8IBJ - chain A; structure by X-ray diffraction, 1.92 A resolution.

Chain A:
Name: PET hydrolase
Source organism: Caldimonas taiwanensis
Amino-acid sequence (270 residues; row label = number of the first residue in the row):
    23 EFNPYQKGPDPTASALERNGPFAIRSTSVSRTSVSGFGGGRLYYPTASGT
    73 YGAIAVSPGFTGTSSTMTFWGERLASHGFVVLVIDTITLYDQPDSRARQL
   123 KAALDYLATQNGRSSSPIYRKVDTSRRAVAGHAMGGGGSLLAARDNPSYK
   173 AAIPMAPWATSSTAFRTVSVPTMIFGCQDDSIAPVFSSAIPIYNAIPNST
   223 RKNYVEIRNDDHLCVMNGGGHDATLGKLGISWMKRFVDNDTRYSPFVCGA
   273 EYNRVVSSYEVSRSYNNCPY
Disordered / not traced: 23, 203-209, 231-232, 240, 281
Cystine bridges: Cys-199/Cys-236, Cys-270/Cys-290

Summary:
Chain A is PET hydrolase (Caldimonas taiwanensis); the structure, Inactive mutant of
CtPL-H210S/F214I/N181A/F235L, was determined by X-ray diffraction, deposited together with 8IAN and 8IBI.
